PDB entry 9B7K | electron microscopy, 2.75 A resolution | chains A and C of the 8 polymer chains in the assembly

Chain A (and C):
Name: Capsid protein VP1
Source organism: Adeno-associated virus
Notes: chain C of this document is another copy of the same molecule, construct and numbering; everything in this record applies to it too
Reference sequence: Q6JC22 (Q6JC22_9VIRU); residues 203-736 here = UniProt positions 203-736
Sequence (534 residues; numbered 203 to 736; the number before each row is that of its first residue):
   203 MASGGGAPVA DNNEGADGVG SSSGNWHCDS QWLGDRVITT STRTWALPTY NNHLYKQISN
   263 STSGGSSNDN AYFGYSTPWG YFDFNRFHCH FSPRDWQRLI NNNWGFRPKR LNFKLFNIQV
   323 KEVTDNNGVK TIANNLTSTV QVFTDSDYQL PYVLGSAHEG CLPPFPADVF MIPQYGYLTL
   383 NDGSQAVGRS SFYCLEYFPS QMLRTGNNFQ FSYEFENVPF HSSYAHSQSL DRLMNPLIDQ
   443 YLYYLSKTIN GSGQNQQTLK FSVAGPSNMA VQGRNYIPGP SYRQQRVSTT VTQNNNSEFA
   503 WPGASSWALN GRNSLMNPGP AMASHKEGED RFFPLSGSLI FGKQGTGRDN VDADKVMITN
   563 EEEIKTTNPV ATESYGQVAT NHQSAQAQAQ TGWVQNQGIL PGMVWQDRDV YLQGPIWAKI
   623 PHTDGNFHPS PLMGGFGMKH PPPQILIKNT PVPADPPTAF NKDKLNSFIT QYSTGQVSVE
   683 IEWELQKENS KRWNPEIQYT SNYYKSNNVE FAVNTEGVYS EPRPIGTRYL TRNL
Not modelled in the structure: 203-219, 439-441, 689-736 (chain C: 203-218, 656-666)
What the authors report for this chain:
  - conformationally variable residues (side-chain flip): Asn-704 to Lys-707
  - mutagenesis - Q588R: abolished binding to Fab1-1

Chain A / chain C interface:
Contacting residue pairs (253; chain A residue first):
  Ile-260(A) / Pro-438(C)  hydrophobic
  Ile-260(A) / Leu-439(C)  hydrophobic
  Asp-271(A) / Arg-434(C)  hydrogen bond (backbone-side chain)
  Asn-272(A) / Arg-434(C)
  Asn-272(A) / Ser-469(C)  hydrogen bond (side chain-backbone)
  Asn-272(A) / Asn-470(C)  hydrogen bond
  Asn-272(A) / Met-471(C)  hydrogen bond (side chain-backbone)
  Asn-272(A) / Ala-472(C)  hydrogen bond (side chain-backbone)
  Ala-273(A) / Arg-434(C)  hydrogen bond (backbone-side chain)
  Tyr-274(A) / Arg-434(C)
  Tyr-274(A) / Met-471(C)  hydrophobic
  Ser-278(A) / Leu-439(C)
  Tyr-283(A) / Asn-437(C)  hydrogen bond
  Tyr-283(A) / Ile-440(C)
  Arg-288(A) / Tyr-443(C)
  Gln-351(A) / Asn-691(C)  hydrogen bond
  Gln-351(A) / Lys-693(C)
  Gln-351(A) / Asn-735(C)  hydrogen bond (backbone-side chain)
  Leu-352(A) / Asn-735(C)  hydrogen bond (backbone-side chain)
  Pro-353(A) / Gln-430(C)
  Pro-353(A) / Asn-735(C)
  Tyr-354(A) / Leu-435(C)
  Val-355(A) / Asn-437(C)
  Gly-357(A) / Asn-477(C)  hydrogen bond (backbone-side chain)
  Ser-358(A) / Leu-435(C)
  Ser-358(A) / Met-436(C)  hydrogen bond (side chain-backbone)
  Ser-358(A) / Gln-442(C)  hydrogen bond (backbone-side chain)
  Ala-359(A) / Gln-442(C)
  Ala-359(A) / Tyr-443(C)  hydrogen bond (backbone-backbone)
  His-360(A) / Met-436(C)
  His-360(A) / Asn-437(C)  hydrogen bond (side chain-backbone)
  His-360(A) / Ile-440(C)  hydrogen bond (side chain-backbone)
  His-360(A) / Tyr-443(C)
  Glu-361(A) / Ile-440(C)
  Glu-361(A) / Asp-441(C)  hydrogen bond (backbone-backbone)
  Glu-361(A) / Gln-442(C)
  Glu-361(A) / Tyr-443(C)
  Pro-375(A) / Ile-440(C)  hydrophobic
  Gln-376(A) / Asn-437(C)  hydrogen bond (backbone-side chain)
  Gln-376(A) / Leu-439(C)
  Gln-376(A) / Ile-440(C)
  Tyr-377(A) / Asn-437(C)
  Tyr-377(A) / Leu-439(C)
  Gly-378(A) / Asn-437(C)
  Gly-378(A) / Pro-438(C)
  Gly-378(A) / Leu-439(C)
  Tyr-379(A) / Pro-438(C)
  Leu-380(A) / Gln-430(C)  hydrogen bond (backbone-side chain)
  Leu-380(A) / Arg-434(C)
  Leu-380(A) / Met-436(C)
  Leu-380(A) / Pro-438(C)  hydrophobic
  Thr-381(A) / Ser-429(C)
  Leu-382(A) / His-428(C)
  Leu-382(A) / Ser-429(C)  hydrogen bond (backbone-backbone)
  Leu-382(A) / Gln-430(C)
  Leu-382(A) / Thr-568(C)
  Val-389(A) / Glu-529(C)
  Gly-390(A) / Arg-694(C)  hydrogen bond (backbone-side chain)
  Arg-391(A) / Ala-427(C)
  Arg-391(A) / Glu-564(C)  salt bridge
  Arg-391(A) / Glu-565(C)
  Arg-391(A) / Arg-694(C)  hydrogen bond (backbone-side chain)
  Arg-391(A) / Thr-733(C)
  Ser-392(A) / Arg-694(C)  hydrogen bond (backbone-side chain)
  Ser-392(A) / Asn-696(C)  hydrogen bond (backbone-side chain)
  Ser-393(A) / Ser-429(C)
  Ser-393(A) / Arg-694(C)
  Ser-393(A) / Asn-696(C)
  Phe-394(A) / Arg-694(C)
  Phe-394(A) / Trp-695(C)  hydrogen bond (backbone-backbone)
  Phe-394(A) / Asn-696(C)  hydrogen bond (backbone-side chain)
  Tyr-395(A) / Lys-693(C)
  Tyr-395(A) / Arg-694(C)
  Tyr-395(A) / Asn-735(C)  hydrogen bond
  Tyr-399(A) / Lys-693(C)  hydrogen bond (backbone-side chain)
  Tyr-399(A) / Trp-695(C)  hydrophobic
  Phe-400(A) / Lys-693(C)
  Pro-482(A) / Leu-602(C)  hydrophobic
  Pro-482(A) / Pro-603(C)
  Tyr-484(A) / Gly-578(C)
  Tyr-484(A) / Gln-579(C)  hydrogen bond (side chain-backbone)
  Tyr-484(A) / Val-580(C)  hydrophobic
  Tyr-484(A) / Gln-599(C)
  Arg-485(A) / Ala-581(C)
  Arg-485(A) / Thr-582(C)  hydrogen bond (side chain-backbone)
  Arg-485(A) / Asn-583(C)
  Gln-487(A) / Ala-581(C)
  Gln-487(A) / Asn-583(C)  hydrogen bond (side chain-backbone)
  Gln-487(A) / His-584(C)
  Gln-487(A) / Gln-585(C)  hydrogen bond (side chain-backbone)
  Gln-487(A) / Ala-591(C)
  Gln-487(A) / Gln-592(C)
  Arg-488(A) / His-584(C)
  Arg-488(A) / Gln-585(C)  hydrogen bond (backbone-side chain)
  Val-489(A) / Gln-585(C)
  Ser-490(A) / Leu-461(C)
  Ser-490(A) / Gln-585(C)
  Thr-491(A) / Leu-461(C)
  Val-493(A) / Gln-459(C)
  Val-493(A) / Thr-460(C)
  Thr-494(A) / Ala-587(C)
  Gln-495(A) / Ser-586(C)
  Gln-495(A) / Ala-587(C)  hydrogen bond (backbone-backbone)
  Asn-496(A) / Gln-459(C)  hydrogen bond (backbone-side chain)
  Asn-496(A) / Leu-461(C)
  Asn-496(A) / Gln-585(C)  hydrogen bond
  Asn-496(A) / Ala-587(C)
  Asn-497(A) / Gln-459(C)
  Asn-497(A) / Gln-585(C)  hydrogen bond (backbone-side chain)
  Asn-497(A) / Ser-586(C)  hydrogen bond (side chain-backbone)
  Asn-497(A) / Ala-587(C)
  Asn-497(A) / Ala-589(C)  hydrogen bond (side chain-backbone)
  Asn-497(A) / Gln-590(C)
  Asn-498(A) / Ile-451(C)
  Asn-498(A) / Gly-455(C)  hydrogen bond (side chain-backbone)
  Asn-498(A) / Gln-456(C)
  Asn-498(A) / Gln-458(C)
  Asn-498(A) / Gln-459(C)
  Ser-499(A) / Thr-450(C)  hydrogen bond (backbone-side chain)
  Ser-499(A) / Ile-451(C)
  Glu-500(A) / Ser-448(C)
  Glu-500(A) / Lys-449(C)
  Glu-500(A) / Thr-450(C)  hydrogen bond (side chain-backbone)
  Glu-500(A) / Ile-451(C)
  Phe-501(A) / Thr-450(C)  hydrogen bond (backbone-side chain)
  Phe-501(A) / Gln-585(C)
  Phe-501(A) / Ala-591(C)  hydrophobic
  Ala-502(A) / Leu-447(C)
  Ala-502(A) / Ser-448(C)
  Ala-502(A) / Thr-450(C)
  Trp-503(A) / Ala-472(C)  hydrophobic
  Trp-503(A) / Val-473(C)  hydrophobic
  Pro-504(A) / Thr-593(C)
  Gly-505(A) / Thr-593(C)
  Ser-507(A) / Gln-579(C)
  Ser-507(A) / Ala-581(C)
  Ser-508(A) / Gly-578(C)
  Ser-508(A) / Gln-579(C)  hydrogen bond (backbone-backbone)
  Trp-509(A) / Asp-433(C)
  Trp-509(A) / Arg-476(C)
  Trp-509(A) / Ile-479(C)
  Trp-509(A) / Pro-480(C)
  Trp-509(A) / Tyr-577(C)
  Trp-509(A) / Gly-578(C)
  Ala-510(A) / Ser-576(C)
  Ala-510(A) / Tyr-577(C)  hydrogen bond (backbone-backbone)
  Leu-511(A) / Leu-432(C)
  Leu-511(A) / Asp-433(C)
  Leu-511(A) / Lys-567(C)
  Leu-511(A) / Thr-568(C)
  Leu-511(A) / Asn-570(C)
  Asn-512(A) / Lys-528(C)
  Asn-512(A) / Glu-529(C)  hydrogen bond (side chain-backbone)
  Asn-512(A) / Lys-567(C)
  Gly-513(A) / Lys-528(C)
  Arg-514(A) / Ser-431(C)  hydrogen bond
  Arg-514(A) / Asp-433(C)  salt bridge
  Arg-514(A) / Arg-434(C)
  Asn-515(A) / Ala-472(C)
  Ser-516(A) / Asp-433(C)
  Ser-516(A) / Ala-472(C)
  Ser-516(A) / Arg-476(C)
  Leu-517(A) / Ala-472(C)  hydrogen bond (backbone-backbone)
  Leu-517(A) / Val-473(C)  hydrophobic
  Asn-519(A) / Val-473(C)  hydrogen bond (side chain-backbone)
  Asn-519(A) / Gly-475(C)
  Asn-519(A) / Arg-476(C)  hydrogen bond (backbone-backbone)
  Leu-541(A) / Leu-444(C)  hydrophobic
  Ile-542(A) / Tyr-443(C)
  Ile-542(A) / Leu-444(C)
  Ile-542(A) / Tyr-445(C)  hydrogen bond (backbone-backbone)
  Ile-542(A) / Phe-463(C)  hydrophobic
  Gly-544(A) / Tyr-445(C)
  Thr-548(A) / Tyr-445(C)
  Gly-549(A) / Tyr-445(C)  hydrogen bond (backbone-side chain)
  Arg-550(A) / Asp-441(C)  salt bridge
  Arg-550(A) / Ser-464(C)
  Arg-550(A) / Val-465(C)  hydrogen bond (backbone-backbone)
  Asp-551(A) / Phe-463(C)
  Asp-551(A) / Ser-464(C)
  Asn-552(A) / Ser-448(C)  hydrogen bond
  Asn-552(A) / Lys-449(C)
  Asn-552(A) / Lys-462(C)
  Asn-552(A) / Phe-463(C)  hydrogen bond (backbone-backbone)
  Asn-552(A) / Ser-464(C)  hydrogen bond (backbone-side chain)
  Val-553(A) / Tyr-445(C)  hydrophobic
  Val-553(A) / Leu-461(C)
  Val-553(A) / Lys-462(C)
  Val-553(A) / Phe-463(C)  hydrogen bond (backbone-backbone)
  Asp-554(A) / Leu-461(C)
  Asp-554(A) / Lys-462(C)  salt bridge
  Ala-555(A) / Leu-461(C)
  Val-558(A) / Phe-463(C)  hydrophobic
  Thr-574(A) / His-584(C)  hydrogen bond (backbone-side chain)
  Glu-575(A) / His-584(C)  salt bridge
  Gln-597(A) / Val-580(C)
  Gln-597(A) / Ala-581(C)
  Gln-597(A) / Thr-582(C)
  Asn-598(A) / Val-596(C)
  Asn-598(A) / Gln-599(C)  hydrogen bond
  Gln-599(A) / Leu-602(C)
  Gly-600(A) / Gln-599(C)
  Gly-600(A) / Ile-601(C)
  Ile-601(A) / Ile-601(C)  hydrogen bond (backbone-backbone)
  Ile-601(A) / Pro-603(C)
  Trp-607(A) / Pro-603(C)
  Gln-615(A) / Tyr-443(C)
  Pro-617(A) / Tyr-443(C)
  Ala-620(A) / Asn-477(C)
  Lys-621(A) / Tyr-478(C)
  Lys-621(A) / Leu-736(C)  hydrogen bond (side chain-backbone)
  Ile-622(A) / Tyr-478(C)
  Pro-623(A) / Tyr-478(C)
  Pro-623(A) / Leu-736(C)  hydrophobic
  His-624(A) / Tyr-426(C)
  His-624(A) / His-428(C)  hydrogen bond (backbone-side chain)
  His-624(A) / Gln-608(C)
  His-624(A) / Arg-734(C)
  His-624(A) / Leu-736(C)
  Thr-625(A) / His-428(C)
  Thr-625(A) / Val-606(C)
  Thr-625(A) / Trp-607(C)
  Thr-625(A) / Gln-608(C)
  Thr-625(A) / Leu-736(C)
  Asp-626(A) / Ser-424(C)  hydrogen bond
  Asp-626(A) / Trp-607(C)  hydrogen bond (backbone-backbone)
  Asp-626(A) / Gln-608(C)
  Asp-626(A) / Asp-609(C)  hydrogen bond (side chain-backbone)
  Asp-626(A) / His-630(C)
  Asp-626(A) / Arg-730(C)  salt bridge
  Gly-627(A) / Val-606(C)
  Gly-627(A) / Trp-607(C)  hydrogen bond (backbone-backbone)
  Gly-627(A) / His-630(C)
  Asn-628(A) / Met-605(C)
  Asn-628(A) / Val-606(C)
  Asn-628(A) / Trp-607(C)
  Phe-629(A) / Ile-601(C)  hydrophobic
  Phe-629(A) / Pro-603(C)
  Phe-629(A) / Gly-604(C)  hydrogen bond (backbone-backbone)
  Phe-629(A) / Met-605(C)  hydrogen bond (backbone-backbone)
  Phe-629(A) / Trp-607(C)
  Phe-629(A) / Phe-629(C)  hydrophobic
  His-630(A) / Pro-603(C)
  His-630(A) / Gly-604(C)
  Pro-631(A) / Tyr-478(C)  hydrogen bond (backbone-side chain)
  Pro-633(A) / Asn-477(C)
  Leu-634(A) / Arg-476(C)
  Leu-634(A) / Asn-477(C)  hydrogen bond (backbone-backbone)
  Leu-634(A) / Ile-479(C)  hydrophobic
  Leu-634(A) / Pro-603(C)
  Met-635(A) / Leu-444(C)  hydrophobic
  Met-635(A) / Gly-475(C)
  Met-635(A) / Asn-477(C)  hydrogen bond (backbone-side chain)
Other interface residues (no listed pair), chain A (119 interface residues in all): Asp-349, Asp-384, Cys-396, Gln-486, Ala-506, Met-518, Pro-520, Pro-522, Phe-535, Phe-543, Ile-560, Gly-616, Ser-632, Gly-639
Other interface residues (no listed pair), chain C (106 interface residues in all): Asn-457, Gly-467, Pro-468, Gln-474, Gly-530, Thr-569, Pro-571, Val-572, Asn-598, Gly-600, Ser-692, Ile-699

Summary:
119 residues of chain A face 106 of chain C across their interface, with 71 hydrogen bonds and 6 salt bridges.
Among the polar pairs are Arg-391(A)/Glu-564(C), Arg-514(A)/Asp-433(C) and Arg-550(A)/Asp-441(C). The paper
reports that Q588R of chain A abolishes binding to Fab1-1; conformational variability at Asn-704(A).
Chain A and chain C are both Capsid protein VP1 (Adeno-associated virus); the structure, Fab2-1 in complex
with the capsid of Adeno-associated virus type 9, was determined by electron microscopy, deposited together
with 9B6N, 9B6O, 9B6Q, 9B6R, 9B6S, 9B6T and 9 further entries.
